8UOQ - chains 1 and 6 of the 30 polymer chains in the assembly; structure by electron microscopy, 3.80 A resolution.

[Chain 1]
Molecule: General transcription and DNA repair factor IIH subunit TFB1
Organism: Saccharomyces cerevisiae
Reference sequence: P32776 (TFB1_YEAST); residues 1-642 here = UniProt positions 1-642
Sequence (642 residues; numbered 1 to 642; the number before each row is that of its first residue):
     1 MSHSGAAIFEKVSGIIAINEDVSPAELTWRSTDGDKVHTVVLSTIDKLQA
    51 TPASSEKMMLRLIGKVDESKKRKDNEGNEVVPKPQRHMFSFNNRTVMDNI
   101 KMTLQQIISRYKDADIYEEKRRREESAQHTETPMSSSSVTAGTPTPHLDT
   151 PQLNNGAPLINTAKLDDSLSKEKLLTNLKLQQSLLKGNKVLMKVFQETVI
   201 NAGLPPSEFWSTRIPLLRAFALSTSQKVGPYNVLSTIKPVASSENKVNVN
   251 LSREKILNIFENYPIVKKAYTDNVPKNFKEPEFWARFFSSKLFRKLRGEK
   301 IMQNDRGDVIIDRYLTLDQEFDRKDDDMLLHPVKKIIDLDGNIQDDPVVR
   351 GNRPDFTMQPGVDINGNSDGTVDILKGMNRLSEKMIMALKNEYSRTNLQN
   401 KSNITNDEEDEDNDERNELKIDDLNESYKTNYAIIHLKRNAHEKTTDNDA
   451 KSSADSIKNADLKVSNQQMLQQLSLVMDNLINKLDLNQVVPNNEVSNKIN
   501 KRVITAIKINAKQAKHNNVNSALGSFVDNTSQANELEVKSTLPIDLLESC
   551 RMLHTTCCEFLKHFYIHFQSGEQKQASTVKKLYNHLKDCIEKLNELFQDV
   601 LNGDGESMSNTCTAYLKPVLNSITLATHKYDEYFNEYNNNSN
Unresolved in the structure: 1-166, 241-244, 394-412, 447-461, 518-535, 640-642
Swiss-Prot annotation at these positions:
  - modified residue: T150 (Phosphothreonine)

[Chain 6]
Molecule: General transcription and DNA repair factor IIH subunit SSL1
Organism: Saccharomyces cerevisiae
Reference sequence: Q04673 (SSL1_YEAST); residues 1-461 here = UniProt positions 1-461
Sequence (461 residues; row label = number of the first residue in the row):
     1 MAPVVISESEEDEDRVAITRRTKRQVHFDGEGDDRVDQQQQQHSSSHRDR
    51 DKHVQRKKKKRLSNRNLQGSNGGYAWEDEIKRSWDLVKVDDEGDMASLVA
   101 SIVEARKKRTAKKNITPYQRGIIRSLILTLDCSEAMLEKDLRPNRHAMII
   151 QYAIDFVHEFFDQNPISQMGIIIMRNGLAQLVSQVSGNPQDHIDALKSIR
   201 KQEPKGNPSLQNALEMARGLLLPVPAHCTREVLIVFGSLSTTDPGDIHQT
   251 IDSLVSEKIRVKVLGLSAQVAICKELCKATNYGDESFYKILLDETHLKEL
   301 FNEAVTPLPVNKINKGFTLVKMGFPTRIFEDTPTFCSCHSKLVYGGYFCP
   351 NCHSKVCSLPTVCPCCDLMLILSTHLARSYHHLMPLKTFAEVPTTEKFRS
   401 EDCFSCQSRFPILKNHKNGKLLTSSRYRCEDCKQEFCVDCDVFIHEILHN
   451 CPGCESKPVIT
Unresolved in the structure: 1-95, 413-421, 460-461
Swiss-Prot annotation at these positions:
  - zinc finger: C349 to C366 (C4-type)
Metal / ion sites: Zn2+ site 1: C336, C338, H339, C357; Zn2+ site 2: C349, C352, C363, C366; Zn2+ site 3: C403, C406, C437, C440; Zn2+ site 4: C429, C432, C451, C454

[Interface between chain 1 and chain 6]
Residue-residue contacts (60; chain 1 residue first):
  L222(1) - G219(6)
  Q226(1) - L178(6)
  Q226(1) - M216(6)
  K227(1) - L178(6)
  K227(1) - N212(6)  hydrogen bond (backbone-side chain)
  K227(1) - P244(6)
  V228(1) - G177(6)
  V228(1) - L178(6)  hydrophobic
  V228(1) - N212(6)
  V228(1) - P244(6)
  G229(1) - D243(6)
  G229(1) - P244(6)
  P230(1) - T242(6)
  P230(1) - D243(6)
  P230(1) - P244(6)
  A388(1) - P244(6)
  L389(1) - D243(6)
  L389(1) - G245(6)
  L389(1) - D246(6)
  Y428(1) - Y282(6)
  Y428(1) - D284(6)
  Y428(1) - N311(6)
  T430(1) - Y118(6)  hydrogen bond
  N431(1) - N311(6)
  N431(1) - K312(6)
  Y432(1) - Y118(6)  hydrophobic
  Y432(1) - R260(6)  hydrogen bond
  Y432(1) - P309(6)  hydrophobic
  Y432(1) - V310(6)
  Y432(1) - N311(6)
  A433(1) - Y118(6)
  A433(1) - Q119(6)  hydrogen bond (backbone-backbone)
  A433(1) - V310(6)
  I434(1) - T116(6)
  I434(1) - P117(6)
  I434(1) - Y118(6)  hydrophobic
  I435(1) - P117(6)  hydrogen bond (backbone-backbone)
  I435(1) - L383(6)  hydrophobic
  L437(1) - M384(6)  hydrophobic
  Q513(1) - D331(6)
  H516(1) - E330(6)
  H516(1) - D331(6)  salt bridge
  H516(1) - Y344(6)
  N517(1) - Y344(6)
  L536(1) - K341(6)
  E537(1) - S340(6)
  E537(1) - K341(6)
  E537(1) - L342(6)
  V538(1) - L342(6)  hydrophobic
  H554(1) - S340(6)
  K562(1) - S337(6)
  K562(1) - P364(6)  hydrogen bond (side chain-backbone)
  K562(1) - C365(6)
  Y565(1) - N351(6)  hydrogen bond
  Y565(1) - C352(6)
  Y565(1) - C365(6)  hydrophobic
  Q569(1) - C366(6)
  Y615(1) - P333(6)
  Y615(1) - F335(6)
  S622(1) - C352(6)  hydrogen bond (side chain-backbone)
Other interface residues (no listed pair), chain 1 (32 interface residues in all): R218, T555, L616, L625
Other interface residues (no listed pair), chain 6 (43 interface residues in all): S209, L222, N281, T332, C336, H353

[Summary]
32 residues of chain 1 face 43 of chain 6 across their interface; the contacts include 8 hydrogen bonds and 1
salt bridge. Polar contacts include H516(1)-D331(6), K227(1)-N212(6) and T430(1)-Y118(6). C336(6), C338(6),
H339(6) and C357(6) form the Zn2+ site 1.
Here chain 1 is General transcription and DNA repair factor IIH subunit TFB1 and chain 6 is General
transcription and DNA repair factor IIH subunit SSL1, both from Saccharomyces cerevisiae. Entry 8UOQ
(Composite map of PIC_delta_TFIIK form2) was determined by electron microscopy together with 8UOT from the
same study.
